Entry 3H0Y (X-ray diffraction, 2.50 A resolution); this record covers chain A.

Chain A:
Protein: Serine/threonine-protein kinase 6
Source organism: Homo sapiens
Notes: EC 2.7.11.1; fragment: Kinase domain
UniProt: O14965 (STK6_HUMAN); residue numbers follow UniProt; this construct covers 124-391
Sequence (268 residues; numbered 124 to 391; the number before each row is that of its first residue):
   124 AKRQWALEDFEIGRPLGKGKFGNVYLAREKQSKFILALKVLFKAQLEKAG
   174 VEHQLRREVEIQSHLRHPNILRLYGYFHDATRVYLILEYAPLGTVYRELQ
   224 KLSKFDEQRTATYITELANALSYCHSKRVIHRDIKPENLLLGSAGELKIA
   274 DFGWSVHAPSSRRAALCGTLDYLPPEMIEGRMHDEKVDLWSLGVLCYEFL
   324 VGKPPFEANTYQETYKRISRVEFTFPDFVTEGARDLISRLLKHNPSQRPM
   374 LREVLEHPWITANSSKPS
Unresolved in the structure: 124-125, 279-291, 389-391
Construct notes: engineered mutation A124 (Lys in O14965), A287 (Thr in O14965), A288 (Thr in O14965)
Swiss-Prot annotation at these positions:
  - region: H280 to R286, L289 to L293 (Activation segment)
  - active site: D256 (Proton acceptor)
  - binding site (ATP): K143, K162, E211 to A213, E260, N261, D274
  - modified residue: S342 (Phosphoserine)
  - cross-link: K258 (Glycyl lysine isopeptide (Lys-Gly) (interchain with G-Cter in SUMO2))

Overview:
From UniProt: active-site residue D256 and 8 ATP-binding residues.
Chain A is Serine/threonine-protein kinase 6 (Homo sapiens); the structure, Aurora A in complex with a
bisanilinopyrimidine, was determined by X-ray diffraction, deposited together with 3H0Z and 3H10.
